Entry 1OGV (X-ray diffraction, 2.35 A resolution); this record covers chains H and L of the 3 polymer chains in the assembly.

== Chain H ==
Name: Reaction center protein H chain
Organism: Rhodobacter sphaeroides
Notes: fragment: cytoplasmic domain, residues 11-260
Reference sequence: P0C0Y7 (RCEH_RHOSH); residues 11-260 here = UniProt positions 11-260
Amino-acid sequence (250 residues; numbered 11 to 260; the number before each row is that of its first residue):
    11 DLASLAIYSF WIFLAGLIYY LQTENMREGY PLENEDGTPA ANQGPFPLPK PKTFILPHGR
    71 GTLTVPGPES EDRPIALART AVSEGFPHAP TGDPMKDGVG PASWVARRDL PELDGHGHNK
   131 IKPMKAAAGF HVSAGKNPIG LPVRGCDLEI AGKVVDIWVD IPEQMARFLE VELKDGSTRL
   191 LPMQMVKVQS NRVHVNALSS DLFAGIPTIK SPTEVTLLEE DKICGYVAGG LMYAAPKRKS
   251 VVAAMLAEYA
Not modelled in the structure: 248-260

== Chain L ==
Name: Reaction center protein L chain
Organism: Rhodobacter sphaeroides
Reference sequence: P0C0Y8 (RCEL_RHOSH); residues 1-281 here correspond to UniProt positions 2-282 (UniProt number = residue number + 1)
Amino-acid sequence (281 residues; numbered 1 to 281; the number before each row is that of its first residue):
     1 ALLSFERKYR VPGGTLVGGN LFDFWVGPFY VGFFGVATFF FAALGIILIA WSAVLQGTWN
    61 PQLISVYPPA LEYGLGGAPL AKGGLWQIIT ICATGAFVSW ALREVEICRK LGIGYHIPFA
   121 FAFAILAYLT LVLFRPVMMG AWGYAFPYGI WTHLDWVSNT GYTYGNFHYN PAHMIAISFF
   181 FTNALALALH GALVLSAANP EKGKEMRTPD HEDTFFRDLV GYSIGTLGIH RLGLLLSLSA
   241 VFFSALCMII TGTIWFDQWV DWWQWWVKLP WWANIPGGIN G
Ion coordination: bacteriochlorophyll a Mg site 1 near H153 (its only coordinating residue here); bacteriochlorophyll a Mg site 2 near H173 (its only coordinating residue here); Fe2+: H190, H230 (shared with 3 residues of chain M)
Small-molecule neighbours:
  - bacteriochlorophyll a (BCL), molecule 1: I46, I49, F97, Y128, L131, F146, I150, W151, H153, L154, W156, V157
  - bacteriochlorophyll a (BCL), molecule 2: F97, F121, A124, I125, A127, Y128, L131, W156, V157, S158, T160, G161, Y162, N166, F167, H168, H173, A176, I177, F180, F181, V241, S244, A245, C247, M248
  - bacteriochlorophyll a (BCL), molecule 3: V157, Y162, H168, F181
  - bacteriochlorophyll a (BCL), molecule 4: H168, H173, M174, I177, S178, F181, T182, L185
  - bacteriopheophytin a (BPH), molecule 1: T38, F41, A42, G45, I49, I89, C92, A93, A96, F97, W100, E104, I117, A120, F121, F123, A124, Y128, F146, P147, Y148, G149, I150, H153, F180, S237, L238, V241
  - bacteriopheophytin a (BPH), molecule 2: F181, A184, L185, A188, L189, F216, L219

== How chain H and chain L interact ==
Residue-residue contacts - 70 pairs, chain H then chain L:
  G39(H) with L3(L); S4(L), hydrogen bond (backbone-backbone); F5(L)
  Y40(H) with L3(L), hydrophobic
  L42(H) with A1(L), hydrophobic; L2(L); L3(L), hydrophobic
  E43(H) with A1(L); L2(L), hydrogen bond (backbone-backbone); S4(L)
  E45(H) with L2(L)
  A50(H) with A1(L), hydrophobic
  K62(H) with N199(L), hydrogen bond
  F64(H) with A198(L); M206(L), hydrophobic
  I65(H) with E205(L); M206(L), hydrogen bond (backbone-backbone)
  L66(H) with M206(L), hydrophobic
  P67(H) with E205(L); M206(L)
  E79(H) with S4(L)
  E81(H) with S4(L); F5(L); K8(L), salt bridge
  I85(H) with R7(L); K8(L)
  L87(H) with R7(L), hydrogen bond (backbone-side chain); K8(L); V11(L), hydrophobic
  A88(H) with R7(L)
  G95(H) with R10(L); F24(L); W25(L), hydrogen bond (backbone-backbone)
  F96(H) with F24(L), hydrophobic; W25(L)
  P97(H) with R10(L); V11(L); P12(L), hydrophobic; D23(L); W25(L)
  H98(H) with R7(L), hydrogen bond; R10(L), hydrogen bond (backbone-backbone); V11(L); P12(L)
  V109(H) with K8(L)
  G110(H) with K8(L), hydrogen bond (backbone-backbone); Y9(L); V11(L)
  P111(H) with V11(L); K110(L); L111(L); G112(L)
  S113(H) with K8(L), hydrogen bond (side chain-backbone); Y9(L)
  W114(H) with K8(L)
  D124(H) with D210(L)
  G125(H) with T208(L); D210(L), hydrogen bond (backbone-side chain)
  P172(H) with D210(L)
  E173(H) with D213(L); G225(L); T226(L), hydrogen bond; L227(L)
  M175(H) with L227(L), hydrophobic
  A238(H) with G112(L)
  M242(H) with P12(L); G13(L); G14(L); K110(L)
  Y243(H) with V11(L)
Also at the interface, not in a pair above, chain H (45 interface residues in all): E38, P41, N52, H68, R83, R89, E94, A99, P100, V115, E122, K130
Also at the interface, not in a pair above, chain L (31 interface residues in all): R109, P209

== In short ==
The interface between chain H and chain L involves 45 residues on one side and 31 on the other; the contacts
include 12 hydrogen bonds and 1 salt bridge. Polar contacts include E81(H)-K8(L), K62(H)-N199(L) and
L87(H)-R7(L).
Here chain H is Reaction center protein H chain and chain L is Reaction center protein L chain, both from
Rhodobacter sphaeroides. Entry 1OGV (Lipidic cubic phase crystal structure of the photosynthetic reaction
centre from Rhodobacter sphaeroides) was determined by X-ray diffraction.
